7K22 - chains L3 and H3 of the 15 polymer chains in the assembly; structure by electron microscopy, 3.20 A resolution.

# Chain L3
Protein: 8A7H5 Fab light chain
From: Rattus norvegicus
Notes: antibody fragment or engineered binder
Chain sequence (109 residues; row label = number of the first residue in the row):
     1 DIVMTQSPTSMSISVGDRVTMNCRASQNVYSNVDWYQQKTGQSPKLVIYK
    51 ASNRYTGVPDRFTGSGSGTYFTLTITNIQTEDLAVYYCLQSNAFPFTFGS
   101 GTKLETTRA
Disordered / not traced: 99-109
Cystine bridges: Cys23-Cys88

# Chain H3
Protein: 8A7H5 Fab heavy chain
From: Rattus norvegicus
Notes: antibody fragment or engineered binder
Chain sequence (117 residues; row label = number of the first residue in the row):
     1 EESGGGLVQPGKSLKLSCSASGFTFSSYGMHWIRQVPGKGLDWVAYISSA
    51 SDTFYADAVKERFTISRDNAKNTLYLRLNSLKSEDTAIYYCARTRYPTDH
   101 FYDWFPYWGQGTLVTVS
Disordered / not traced: 1-13, 113-117
Cystine bridges: Cys18-Cys91

# Interface between chain L3 and chain H3
Pairs across the interface (40; chain L3 residue first):
  Asp1(L3) - Asp57(H3)
  Asp34(L3) - Trp104(H3)
  Tyr36(L3) - Phe105(H3)  hydrogen bond (side chain-backbone)
  Tyr36(L3) - Trp108(H3)  hydrogen bond
  Gln38(L3) - Gln35(H3)  hydrogen bond
  Gln38(L3) - Tyr90(H3)  hydrogen bond
  Ser43(L3) - Tyr90(H3)
  Ser43(L3) - Gly109(H3)  hydrogen bond (side chain-backbone)
  Ser43(L3) - Gln110(H3)  hydrogen bond
  Pro44(L3) - Leu41(H3)  hydrophobic
  Pro44(L3) - Tyr90(H3)
  Pro44(L3) - Trp108(H3)  hydrogen bond (backbone-side chain)
  Leu46(L3) - Trp104(H3)  hydrophobic
  Leu46(L3) - Pro106(H3)  hydrophobic
  Tyr49(L3) - Trp104(H3)  hydrophobic
  Lys50(L3) - Tyr102(H3)
  Lys50(L3) - Trp104(H3)
  Tyr55(L3) - Tyr107(H3)
  Tyr87(L3) - Gln35(H3)
  Tyr87(L3) - Gly40(H3)
  Tyr87(L3) - Leu41(H3)  hydrophobic
  Leu89(L3) - Phe105(H3)  hydrophobic
  Ser91(L3) - Tyr102(H3)
  Asn92(L3) - Tyr102(H3)
  Phe94(L3) - Trp43(H3)  hydrophobic
  Phe94(L3) - Tyr46(H3)  hydrophobic
  Phe94(L3) - Phe54(H3)  hydrophobic
  Phe94(L3) - Phe101(H3)  hydrophobic
  Pro95(L3) - Trp43(H3)  hydrophobic
  Pro95(L3) - Tyr55(H3)
  Pro95(L3) - Ala56(H3)  hydrophobic
  Pro95(L3) - Asp57(H3)
  Phe96(L3) - His31(H3)
  Phe96(L3) - Trp43(H3)
  Phe96(L3) - Tyr102(H3)  hydrophobic
  Phe96(L3) - Phe105(H3)  hydrophobic
  Phe98(L3) - Ile33(H3)  hydrophobic
  Phe98(L3) - Leu41(H3)
  Phe98(L3) - Trp43(H3)
  Phe98(L3) - Trp108(H3)  hydrophobic
Interface residues without a listed pair, chain L3 (20 interface residues in all): Gln42, Ala93
Interface residues without a listed pair, chain H3 (22 interface residues in all): Asp42

# Summary
20 residues of chain L3 face 22 of chain H3 across their interface; the contacts include 7 hydrogen bonds.
Polar contacts include Tyr36(L3)-Phe105(H3), Tyr36(L3)-Trp108(H3) and Gln38(L3)-Gln35(H3).
Chain L3 is 8A7H5 Fab light chain and chain H3 is 8A7H5 Fab heavy chain, both from Rattus norvegicus; the
structure, Murine polyomavirus pentavalent capsomer with 8A7H5 Fab, subparticle reconstruction, was determined
by electron microscopy, deposited together with 7K23, 7K24 and 7K25.
